Entry 9MLK (electron microscopy, 2.84 A resolution); this record covers chains H and A of the 9 polymer chains in the assembly.

[Chain H]
Name: Kenv-4 Fab Heavy Chain
Organism: Mus musculus
Notes: antibody fragment or engineered binder
Sequence (449 residues; row label = number of the first residue in the row):
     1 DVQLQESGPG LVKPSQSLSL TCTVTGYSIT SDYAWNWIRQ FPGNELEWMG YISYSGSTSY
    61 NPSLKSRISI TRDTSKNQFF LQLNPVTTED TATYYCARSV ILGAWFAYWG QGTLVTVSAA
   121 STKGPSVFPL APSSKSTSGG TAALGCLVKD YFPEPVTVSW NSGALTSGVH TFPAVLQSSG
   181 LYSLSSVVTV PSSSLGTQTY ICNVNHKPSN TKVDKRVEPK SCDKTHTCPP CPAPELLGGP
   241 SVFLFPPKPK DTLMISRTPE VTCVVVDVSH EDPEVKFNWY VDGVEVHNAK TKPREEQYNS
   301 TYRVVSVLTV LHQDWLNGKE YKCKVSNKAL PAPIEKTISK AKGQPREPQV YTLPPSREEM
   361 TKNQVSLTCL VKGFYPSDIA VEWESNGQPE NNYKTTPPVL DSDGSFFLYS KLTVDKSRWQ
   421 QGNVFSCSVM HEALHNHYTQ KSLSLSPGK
Unresolved in the structure: 121-449
Cystine bridges: Cys-22/Cys-96

[Chain A]
Name: Transmembrane protein
Organism: Homo sapiens
Reference sequence: Q69384 (ENK6_HUMAN); residue numbers follow UniProt; this construct covers 498-632
Sequence (135 residues; each row starts with the number of its first residue):
   498 VNFVNDWQKN STRLWNSQSS IDQKLANQIN DLRQTVIWMG DRLMSLEHRF QLQCDWNTSD
   558 FCITPQIYNE SEHHWDMVRR HLQGREDNLT LDISKLKEQI FEASKAHLNL VPGTEAIAGV
   618 ADGLANLNPV TWVKT
Unresolved in the structure: 498-501, 547-568, 604-632
Reported in the primary citation:
  - conformationally variable residues: Asn-502 to Arg-546

[Chain H / chain A interface]
Pairs across the interface - 7 pairs, chain H then chain A:
  Asp-32(H) / Trp-535(A)  hydrogen bond
  Asp-32(H) / Arg-539(A)  salt bridge
  Tyr-54(H) / Trp-535(A)
  Tyr-54(H) / Asp-538(A)  hydrogen bond
  Ser-55(H) / Arg-576(A)  hydrogen bond
  Ser-57(H) / Gln-580(A)
  Leu-102(H) / Thr-532(A)
Other interface residues (no listed pair), chain H (6 interface residues in all): Ile-101
Other interface residues (no listed pair), chain A (8 interface residues in all): Asp-528, Ile-534
Interface features reported in the paper:
  - residue pairs: Asp-32(H)/Arg-539(A) (salt bridge)
  - epitope / paratope residues, chain H: Asp-32(H)
  - epitope / paratope residues, chain A: Arg-539(A)

[In short]
The interface between chain H and chain A involves 6 residues on one side and 8 on the other; the contacts
include 3 hydrogen bonds and 1 salt bridge. Polar pairs include Asp-32(H)/Arg-539(A), Asp-32(H)/Trp-535(A) and
Tyr-54(H)/Asp-538(A). The paper describes a salt bridge between Asp-32(H) and Arg-539(A). The paper reports
epitope/paratope residues Asp-32(H) and Arg-539(A); conformational variability at Asn-502(A).
Here chain H is Kenv-4 Fab Heavy Chain (Mus musculus) and chain A is Transmembrane protein (Homo sapiens).
Entry 9MLK (Post-fusion HERV-K Envelope Protein in complex with Kenv-4 Fab) was determined by electron
microscopy together with 9MLA and 9O4F from the same study.
